PDB entry 2IOQ | X-ray diffraction, 3.50 A resolution | chain A

Chain A:
Name: Chaperone protein htpG
Organism: Escherichia coli
Reference sequence: P0A6Z3 (HTPG_ECOLI); residues 1-624 here = UniProt positions 1-624
Sequence (624 residues; row label = number of the first residue in the row):
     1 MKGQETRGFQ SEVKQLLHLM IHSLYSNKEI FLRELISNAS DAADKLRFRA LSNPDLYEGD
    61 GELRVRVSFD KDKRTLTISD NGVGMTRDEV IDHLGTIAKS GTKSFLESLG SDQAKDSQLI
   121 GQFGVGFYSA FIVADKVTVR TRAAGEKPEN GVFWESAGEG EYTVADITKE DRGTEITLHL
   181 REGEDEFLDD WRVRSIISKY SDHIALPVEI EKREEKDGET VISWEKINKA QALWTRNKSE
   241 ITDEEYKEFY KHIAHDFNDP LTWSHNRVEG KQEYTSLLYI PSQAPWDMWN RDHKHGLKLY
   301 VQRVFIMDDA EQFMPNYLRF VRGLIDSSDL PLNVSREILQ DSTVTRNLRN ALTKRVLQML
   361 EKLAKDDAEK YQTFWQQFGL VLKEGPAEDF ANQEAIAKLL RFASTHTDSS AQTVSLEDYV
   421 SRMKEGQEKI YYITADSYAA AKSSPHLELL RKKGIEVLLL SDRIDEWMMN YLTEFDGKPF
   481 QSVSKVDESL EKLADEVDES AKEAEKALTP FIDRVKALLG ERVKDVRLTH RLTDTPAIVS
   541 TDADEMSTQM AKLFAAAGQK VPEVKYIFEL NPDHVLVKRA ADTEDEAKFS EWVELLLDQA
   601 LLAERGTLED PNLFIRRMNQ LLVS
Unresolved in the structure: 1-14, 100-114, 494-500, 544-564
Curated features (UniProtKB/Swiss-Prot):
  - region: Asp585 to Ser624 (Mediates dimerization)
  - binding site (ATP): Asn38, Asp80, Phe127, Thr174, His255
From the paper describing this entry:
  - conformationally variable residues (helix shift, loop rearrangement, order/disorder transition, side-chain flip): Met1 to Lys14, Gln15, Gly121 to Gly124

Summary:
UniProt lists 5 ATP-binding residues. From the paper: conformational variability at Met1, Gln15 and Gly121.
Chain A is Chaperone protein htpG (Escherichia coli); the structure, Crystal Structure of full-length HTPG,
the Escherichia coli HSP90, was determined by X-ray diffraction together with 2IOP, 2IOR and 2GQ0 from the
same study.
